5W5R - chains A and E of the 3 polymer chains in the assembly; structure by X-ray diffraction, 1.75 A resolution.

== Chain A (and E) ==
Molecule: Glucose-1-phosphate adenylyltransferase
Source organism: Rhizobium radiobacter
Notes: EC 2.7.7.27; chain E of this document is another copy of the same molecule, construct and numbering; everything in this record applies to it too
UniProt: P39669 (GLGC_RHIRD); residues 7-421 here correspond to UniProt positions 6-420 (UniProt number = residue number - 1)
Amino-acid sequence (418 residues; each row starts with the number of its first residue):
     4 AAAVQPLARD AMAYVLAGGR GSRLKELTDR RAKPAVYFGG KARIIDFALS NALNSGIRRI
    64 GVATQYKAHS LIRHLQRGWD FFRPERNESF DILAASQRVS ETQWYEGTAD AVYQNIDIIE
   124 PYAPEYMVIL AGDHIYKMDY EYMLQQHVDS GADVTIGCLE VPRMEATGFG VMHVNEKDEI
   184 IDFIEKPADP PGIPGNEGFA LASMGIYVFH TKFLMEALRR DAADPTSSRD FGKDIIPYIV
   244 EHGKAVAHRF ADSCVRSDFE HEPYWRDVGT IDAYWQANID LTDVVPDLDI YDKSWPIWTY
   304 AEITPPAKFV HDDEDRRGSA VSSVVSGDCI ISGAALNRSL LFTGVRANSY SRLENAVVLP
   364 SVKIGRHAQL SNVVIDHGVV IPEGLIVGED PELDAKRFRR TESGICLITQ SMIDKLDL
Not modelled in the structure: 101-103 (chain E: 4-6, 99-104)
Construct notes: expression tag (4-6); engineered mutation A97 (Pro96 in P39669); conflict L221 (Val220 in P39669)
Curated features (UniProtKB/Swiss-Prot):
  - binding site (alpha-D-glucose 1-phosphate): Y108, G173, E188, K189, S206
Small-molecule neighbours: pyruvic acid (PYR): K44, T307, P308, P309, A310, V328, S329, G330
From the paper describing this entry:
  - binding site for pyruvic acid: K44, P308, P309, A310, V328, S329, G330
  - allosteric site: K44, G330
  - contacts within the chain: A310-V328, S329-C332 (hydrogen bond), G330-G347 (backbone contact), G330-C332 (hydrogen bond), C332-F345 (hydrogen bond), C332-V348 (hydrogen bond)
  - binding site for sulfate ion: R46
  - allosteric site: R46 (citing earlier work)
  - mutagenesis - K44A: decreased stability
  - mutagenesis - K44A: abolished binding to pyruvic acid
  - mutagenesis - G330D: increased catalytic activity
  - mutagenesis - G330D: increased stability
  - mutagenesis - K44A: abolished catalytic activity
  - mutagenesis - K44A: decreased catalytic activity on Fru6P
  - catalytic residues: R26 (citing earlier work)

== How chain A and chain E interact ==
Contacting residue pairs (25):
  H72(A) - I121(E)
  Q79(A) - Q79(E)
  Q79(A) - I95(E)
  R80(A) - P87(E)
  R86(A) - Y303(E)
  R86(A) - A304(E)  hydrogen bond (side chain-backbone)
  R86(A) - E305(E)
  P87(A) - Y303(E)
  P87(A) - E305(E)
  E88(A) - E305(E)
  E88(A) - I306(E)  hydrogen bond (side chain-backbone)
  F93(A) - R80(E)  hydrogen bond (backbone-side chain)
  D94(A) - R76(E)  salt bridge
  D94(A) - R80(E)  salt bridge
  I95(A) - Q79(E)
  A97(A) - H72(E)
  S99(A) - H72(E)
  Y125(A) - R76(E)  hydrogen bond
  Y303(A) - R86(E)
  Y303(A) - P87(E)
  A304(A) - R86(E)  hydrogen bond (backbone-side chain)
  E305(A) - R86(E)
  E305(A) - P87(E)
  E305(A) - E88(E)
  I306(A) - E88(E)  hydrogen bond (backbone-side chain)
Interface residues without a listed pair, chain A (19 interface residues in all): R76, D83, I121
Interface residues without a listed pair, chain E (17 interface residues in all): I75, D83, D94, Y125

== Overview ==
Chain A and chain E form an interface of 19 and 17 residues respectively; the contacts include 6 hydrogen
bonds and 2 salt bridges. Polar pairs include D94(A)-R76(E), D94(A)-R80(E) and R86(A)-A304(E). Chain A binds
pyruvic acid. The paper reports the catalytic residue R26(A); K44A of chain A reduces stability.
Chain A and chain E are both Glucose-1-phosphate adenylyltransferase (Rhizobium radiobacter); the structure,
Agrobacterium tumefaciens ADP-glucose pyrophosphorylase P96A mutant bound to activator pyruvate, was
determined by X-ray diffraction together with 5W5T and 5W6J from the same study.
